7EA8 - chains C and D of the 11 polymer chains in the assembly; structure by electron microscopy, 3.10 A resolution.

Chain C:
Molecule: Histone H2A type 1-D
Organism: Homo sapiens
UniProtKB: P20671 (H2A1D_HUMAN); residues 14-117 here correspond to UniProt positions 15-118 (UniProt number = residue number + 1)
Amino-acid sequence (104 residues; row label = number of the first residue in the row):
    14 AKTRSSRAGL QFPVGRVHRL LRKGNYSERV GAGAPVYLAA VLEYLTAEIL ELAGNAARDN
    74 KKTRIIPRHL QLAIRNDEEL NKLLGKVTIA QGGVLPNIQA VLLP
Swiss-Prot annotation at these positions:
  - modified residue: Lys-36 (N6-(2-hydroxyisobutyryl)lysine), Lys-74 (N6-(2-hydroxyisobutyryl)lysine), Lys-75 (N6-(2-hydroxyisobutyryl)lysine), Lys-95 (N6-(2-hydroxyisobutyryl)lysine), Lys-99 (N6-glutaryllysine), Gln-104 (N5-methylglutamine)
  - cross-link: Lys-15 (Glycyl lysine isopeptide (Lys-Gly) (interchain with G-Cter in ubiquitin))

Chain D:
Molecule: Histone H2B type 2-E
Organism: Homo sapiens
UniProtKB: Q16778 (H2B2E_HUMAN); residues 1-125 here correspond to UniProt positions 2-126 (UniProt number = residue number + 1)
Amino-acid sequence (125 residues; row label = number of the first residue in the row):
     1 PEPAKSAPAP KKGSKKAVTK AQKKDGKKRK RSRKESYSIY VYKVLKQVHP DTGISSKAMG
    61 IMNSFVNDIF ERIAGEASRL AHYNKRSTIT SREIQTAVRL LLPGELAKHA VSEGTKAVTK
   121 YTSSK
Disordered / not traced: 1-31, 124-125
Swiss-Prot annotation at these positions:
  - modified residue: Pro-1 (N-acetylproline), Glu-2 (ADP-ribosyl glutamic acid), Lys-5 (N6-(2-hydroxyisobutyryl)lysine), Ser-6 (ADP-ribosylserine), Lys-11 (N6-(beta-hydroxybutyryl)lysine), Lys-12 (N6-(2-hydroxyisobutyryl)lysine), Ser-14 (Phosphoserine), Lys-15 (N6-acetyllysine), Lys-16 (N6-(beta-hydroxybutyryl)lysine), Lys-20 (N6-(2-hydroxyisobutyryl)lysine), Lys-23 (N6-(2-hydroxyisobutyryl)lysine), Lys-24 (N6-(2-hydroxyisobutyryl)lysine), Lys-34 (N6-(2-hydroxyisobutyryl)lysine), Glu-35 (PolyADP-ribosyl glutamic acid), Ser-36 (Phosphoserine), Lys-43 (N6-(2-hydroxyisobutyryl)lysine), Lys-46 (N6-(2-hydroxyisobutyryl)lysine), Lys-57 (N6,N6-dimethyllysine), Arg-79 (Dimethylated arginine), Lys-85 (N6,N6,N6-trimethyllysine) and 6 more in UniProt
  - glycosylation: Ser-112 (O-linked (GlcNAc) serine)
  - cross-link (Glycyl lysine isopeptide (Lys-Gly)): Lys-5 (interchain with G-Cter in SUMO2), Lys-20 (interchain with G-Cter in SUMO2), Lys-34 (interchain with G-Cter in ubiquitin), Lys-120 (interchain with G-Cter in ubiquitin)

Interface between chain C and chain D:
Pairs across the interface (77; chain C residue first):
  Arg-17(C) with Tyr-121(D)
  Arg-20(C) with Lys-120(D); Tyr-121(D)
  Leu-23(C) with Ala-117(D), hydrophobic
  Gln-24(C) with Tyr-40(D); Lys-43(D); Gln-47(D)
  Phe-25(C) with Tyr-40(D), hydrophobic
  Pro-26(C) with Tyr-40(D)
  Arg-29(C) with Ser-36(D), hydrogen bond (side chain-backbone); Tyr-40(D)
  Arg-32(C) with Glu-35(D), salt bridge
  Leu-33(C) with Tyr-37(D); Phe-70(D), hydrophobic
  Tyr-39(C) with Ala-74(D); Gly-75(D); Ser-78(D), hydrogen bond (backbone-side chain)
  Ser-40(C) with Ser-87(D); Ile-89(D)
  Glu-41(C) with Ser-87(D)
  Arg-42(C) with Ser-87(D), hydrogen bond (backbone-backbone); Thr-88(D); Ile-89(D), hydrogen bond (backbone-backbone)
  Val-43(C) with Ile-89(D)
  Gly-44(C) with Thr-88(D); Ile-89(D), hydrogen bond (backbone-backbone)
  Gly-46(C) with Val-118(D)
  Ala-47(C) with Ile-94(D), hydrophobic
  Val-49(C) with Ala-117(D)
  Tyr-50(C) with Ile-94(D), hydrophobic; Gln-95(D); Val-111(D); Gly-114(D); Thr-115(D); Val-118(D), hydrophobic
  Leu-51(C) with Phe-70(D), hydrophobic; Ile-73(D), hydrophobic
  Ala-53(C) with Glu-113(D); Gly-114(D); Ala-117(D), hydrophobic
  Val-54(C) with Ala-110(D)
  Leu-55(C) with Ile-69(D), hydrophobic
  Tyr-57(C) with Leu-106(D), hydrophobic; His-109(D); Glu-113(D)
  Leu-58(C) with Ile-69(D), hydrophobic; Leu-106(D), hydrophobic
  Thr-59(C) with Val-44(D); Met-62(D)
  Ala-60(C) with Val-44(D)
  Ile-62(C) with Met-62(D), hydrophobic
  Leu-63(C) with Val-41(D); Leu-45(D), hydrophobic; His-49(D)
  Glu-64(C) with Val-48(D); His-49(D), salt bridge
  Gly-67(C) with His-49(D)
  Thr-76(C) with Thr-52(D); Gly-53(D), hydrogen bond (backbone-backbone)
  Arg-77(C) with Gly-53(D)
  Ile-78(C) with Leu-45(D), hydrophobic; Thr-52(D); Gly-53(D), hydrogen bond (backbone-backbone); Ser-55(D), hydrogen bond (backbone-side chain); Ala-58(D)
  Pro-80(C) with Lys-57(D); Ile-61(D), hydrophobic
  Leu-83(C) with Ala-58(D), hydrophobic; Ile-61(D), hydrophobic
  Glu-92(C) with Glu-105(D); Leu-106(D)
  Lys-95(C) with Pro-103(D)
  Leu-96(C) with Arg-72(D), hydrogen bond (backbone-side chain); Leu-101(D); Leu-102(D), hydrophobic
  Leu-97(C) with Phe-65(D), hydrophobic
  Ile-102(C) with Ile-61(D), hydrophobic
Interface residues without a listed pair, chain C (51 interface residues in all): Ala-21, Val-30, Leu-34, Ala-45, Glu-56, Glu-61, Asn-68, Arg-71, Ile-79, Ala-103
Interface residues without a listed pair, chain D (52 interface residues in all): Ile-54, Val-66, Thr-90, Ser-91, Val-98, Gly-104

In short:
51 residues of chain C face 52 of chain D across their interface; the contacts include 9 hydrogen bonds and 2
salt bridges. Polar pairs include Arg-32(C)/Glu-35(D), Glu-64(C)/His-49(D) and Arg-29(C)/Ser-36(D).
Chain C is Histone H2A type 1-D and chain D is Histone H2B type 2-E, both from Homo sapiens; the structure,
Human SETD2 bound to a nucleosome containing oncohistone mutations, was determined by electron microscopy,
deposited together with 7EA5.
